Entry 4ZNH (X-ray diffraction, 1.93 A resolution); this record covers chains A and B of the 4 polymer chains in the assembly.

[Chain A (and B)]
Name: Estrogen receptor
From: Homo sapiens
Notes: fragment: ligand-binding domain; chain B of this document is another copy of the same molecule, construct and numbering; everything in this record applies to it too
Reference sequence: P03372 (ESR1_HUMAN); residue numbers follow UniProt; this construct covers 301-559
Sequence (259 residues; each row starts with the number of its first residue):
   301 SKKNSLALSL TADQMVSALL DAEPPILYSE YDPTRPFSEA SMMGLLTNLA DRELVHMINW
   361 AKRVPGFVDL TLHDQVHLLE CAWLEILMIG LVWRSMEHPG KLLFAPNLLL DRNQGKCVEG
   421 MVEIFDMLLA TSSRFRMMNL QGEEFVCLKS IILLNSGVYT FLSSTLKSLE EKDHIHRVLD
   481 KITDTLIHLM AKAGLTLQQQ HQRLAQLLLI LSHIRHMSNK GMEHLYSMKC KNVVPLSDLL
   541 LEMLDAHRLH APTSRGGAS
Unresolved in the structure: 301-305, 462-468, 552-559 (chain B: 301-304, 333-336, 459-469, 530-531, 549-559)
Differences from the reference sequence: engineered mutation Ser-537 (Tyr in P03372)

[Interface between chain A and chain B]
Contacting residue pairs - 60 pairs, chain A then chain B:
  Arg-434(A) / His-476(B)  hydrogen bond
  Ile-451(A) / Leu-509(B)  hydrophobic
  Asn-455(A) / Leu-509(B)
  Asn-455(A) / His-513(B)  hydrogen bond (backbone-side chain)
  Ser-456(A) / His-513(B)
  Val-458(A) / His-513(B)
  Tyr-459(A) / Ala-430(B)
  Tyr-459(A) / His-513(B)
  Thr-460(A) / Met-427(B)
  His-476(A) / Arg-434(B)
  Asp-480(A) / Gln-502(B)
  Asp-480(A) / Gln-506(B)  hydrogen bond
  Thr-483(A) / His-501(B)
  Thr-483(A) / Ala-505(B)
  Asp-484(A) / Gln-498(B)  hydrogen bond
  Asp-484(A) / His-501(B)  salt bridge
  Asp-484(A) / Gln-502(B)  hydrogen bond
  Ile-487(A) / His-501(B)
  Leu-497(A) / Leu-497(B)  hydrophobic
  Gln-498(A) / Asp-484(B)  hydrogen bond
  His-501(A) / Thr-483(B)
  His-501(A) / Asp-484(B)  salt bridge
  His-501(A) / Ile-487(B)
  His-501(A) / His-501(B)
  His-501(A) / Leu-504(B)
  Gln-502(A) / Asp-484(B)
  Leu-504(A) / His-501(B)
  Ala-505(A) / Thr-483(B)
  Ala-505(A) / Leu-508(B)  hydrophobic
  Gln-506(A) / Asp-480(B)  hydrogen bond
  Leu-508(A) / Ala-505(B)  hydrophobic
  Leu-508(A) / Leu-509(B)  hydrophobic
  Leu-509(A) / Ile-451(B)  hydrophobic
  Leu-509(A) / Asn-455(B)  hydrogen bond (backbone-side chain)
  Leu-509(A) / Leu-508(B)  hydrophobic
  Leu-511(A) / Leu-509(B)  hydrophobic
  Ser-512(A) / Leu-511(B)
  Ser-512(A) / Ser-512(B)  hydrogen bond (side chain-backbone)
  Ser-512(A) / Arg-515(B)  hydrogen bond
  His-513(A) / Asn-455(B)  hydrogen bond (side chain-backbone)
  His-513(A) / Val-458(B)
  His-513(A) / Arg-515(B)  hydrogen bond
  Arg-515(A) / Ser-512(B)  hydrogen bond
  Arg-515(A) / His-513(B)
  Arg-515(A) / His-516(B)  hydrogen bond
  His-516(A) / Arg-515(B)
  His-516(A) / Asn-519(B)  hydrogen bond
  Asn-519(A) / His-516(B)  hydrogen bond
  Asn-519(A) / Asn-519(B)  hydrogen bond
  Lys-520(A) / His-547(B)
  Glu-523(A) / Glu-523(B)
  Glu-523(A) / Tyr-526(B)  hydrogen bond
  Tyr-526(A) / Lys-520(B)  hydrogen bond
  Tyr-526(A) / Glu-523(B)
  His-547(A) / Lys-520(B)  hydrogen bond (backbone-side chain)
  Leu-549(A) / Lys-520(B)
  His-550(A) / His-524(B)
  Ala-551(A) / Glu-523(B)
  Ala-551(A) / His-524(B)
  Ala-551(A) / Ser-527(B)
Other interface residues (no listed pair), chain A (35 interface residues in all): Arg-548
Other interface residues (no listed pair), chain B (36 interface residues in all): Glu-385, Glu-423, Ser-456, Leu-479

[In short]
The interface between chain A and chain B involves 35 residues on one side and 36 on the other; the contacts
include 20 hydrogen bonds and 2 salt bridges. Among the polar pairs are Asp-484(A)/His-501(B),
Arg-434(A)/His-476(B) and Asn-455(A)/His-513(B).
Chain A and chain B are both Estrogen receptor (Homo sapiens); the structure, Crystal Structure of the
ER-alpha Ligand-binding Domain (Y537S) in complex with a 2-Fluoro-substituted OBHS derivative, was determined
by X-ray diffraction (same publication as 4ZN7, 4ZNS, 4ZNT, 4ZNU, 4ZNV, 4ZNW and 50 further entries).
